PDB entry 1F1B | X-ray diffraction, 2.30 A resolution | chains B and D of the 4 polymer chains in the assembly

== Chain B (and D) ==
Name: Aspartate carbamoyltransferase regulatory chain
Source organism: Escherichia coli
Notes: chain D of this document is another copy of the same molecule, construct and numbering; everything in this record applies to it too
Reference sequence: P0A7F3 (PYRI_ECOLI); residues 1-153 here = UniProt positions 1-153
Sequence (153 residues; row label = number of the first residue in the row):
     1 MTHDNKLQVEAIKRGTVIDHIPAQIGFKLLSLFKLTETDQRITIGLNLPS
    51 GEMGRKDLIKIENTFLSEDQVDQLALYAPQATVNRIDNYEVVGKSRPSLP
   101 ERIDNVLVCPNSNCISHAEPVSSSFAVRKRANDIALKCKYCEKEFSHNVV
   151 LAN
Bound ions: Zn2+: Cys109, Cys114, Cys138, Cys141
Curated features (UniProtKB/Swiss-Prot):
  - binding site (Zn(2+)): Cys109, Cys114, Cys138, Cys141

== Chain B / chain D interface ==
Contacting residue pairs (44; chain B residue first):
  Lys6(B) - Tyr89(D)  hydrogen bond
  Leu7(B) - Ala11(D)
  Gln8(B) - Glu10(D)
  Val9(B) - His3(D)
  Val9(B) - Gln8(D)
  Val9(B) - Val9(D)
  Val9(B) - Glu10(D)
  Glu10(B) - Gln8(D)  hydrogen bond
  Glu10(B) - Glu10(D)
  Ala11(B) - Gln8(D)  hydrogen bond (backbone-side chain)
  Gln24(B) - Thr36(D)
  Gln24(B) - Asp39(D)
  Phe27(B) - Phe27(D)  hydrophobic
  Phe27(B) - Leu30(D)  hydrophobic
  Phe27(B) - Ser31(D)
  Phe27(B) - Thr36(D)
  Leu30(B) - Phe27(D)  hydrophobic
  Ser31(B) - Phe27(D)
  Thr36(B) - Gln24(D)  hydrogen bond
  Thr38(B) - Gln24(D)
  Thr38(B) - Asn47(D)  hydrogen bond (backbone-side chain)
  Asp39(B) - Asn47(D)  hydrogen bond (backbone-side chain)
  Asp39(B) - Arg55(D)  salt bridge
  Gln40(B) - Asn47(D)  hydrogen bond (backbone-side chain)
  Arg41(B) - Leu46(D)
  Arg41(B) - Asn47(D)
  Ile42(B) - Gly45(D)
  Ile42(B) - Leu46(D)  hydrogen bond (backbone-backbone)
  Thr43(B) - Ile44(D)
  Ile44(B) - Ile42(D)
  Ile44(B) - Thr43(D)
  Ile44(B) - Ile44(D)  hydrogen bond (backbone-backbone)
  Ile44(B) - Leu46(D)  hydrophobic
  Gly45(B) - Ile42(D)
  Leu46(B) - Thr36(D)
  Leu46(B) - Arg41(D)
  Leu46(B) - Ile42(D)  hydrogen bond (backbone-backbone)
  Leu46(B) - Ile44(D)  hydrophobic
  Asn47(B) - Thr38(D)
  Asn47(B) - Asp39(D)  hydrogen bond
  Asn47(B) - Gln40(D)
  Asn47(B) - Arg41(D)
  Arg55(B) - Asp39(D)  salt bridge
  Lys60(B) - Gln8(D)
Also at the interface, not in a pair above, chain B (24 interface residues in all): Leu48
Also at the interface, not in a pair above, chain D (24 interface residues in all): Leu7, Leu48

== Overview ==
The chain B/chain D interface involves 24 residues from each chain, with 11 hydrogen bonds and 2 salt bridges.
Among the polar pairs are Asp39(B)-Arg55(D), Lys6(B)-Tyr89(D) and Glu10(B)-Gln8(D). Cys109(B), Cys114(B),
Cys138(B) and Cys141(B) coordinate Zn2+. Curated annotation (UniProt) lists 4 Zn2+-binding residues on chain
B.
Both chains are Aspartate carbamoyltransferase regulatory chain (Escherichia coli). Entry 1F1B (Crystal
structure of E. coli aspartate transcarbamoylase P268A mutant in the R-state in the presence of ...) was
determined by X-ray diffraction (same publication as 1EZZ).
